8C82 - chains E and F of the 8 polymer chains in the assembly; structure by electron microscopy, 3.40 A resolution.

Chain E:
Molecule: Protein ORM1
Organism: Saccharomyces cerevisiae
UniProtKB: P53224 (ORM1_YEAST); residue numbers follow UniProt; this construct covers 1-222
Amino-acid sequence (222 residues; each row starts with the number of its first residue):
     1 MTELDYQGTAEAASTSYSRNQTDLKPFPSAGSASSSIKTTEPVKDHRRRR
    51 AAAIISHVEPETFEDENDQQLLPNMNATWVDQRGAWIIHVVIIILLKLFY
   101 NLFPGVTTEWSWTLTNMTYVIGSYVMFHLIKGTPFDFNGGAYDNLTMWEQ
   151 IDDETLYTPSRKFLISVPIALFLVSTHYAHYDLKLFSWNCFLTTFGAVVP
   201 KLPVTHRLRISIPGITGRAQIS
Not modelled in the structure: 1-38, 222
Sequence notes: engineered mutation A51 (Ser in P53224), A52 (Ser in P53224), A53 (Ser in P53224)
Small-molecule neighbours:
  - Q7G (2-{[(4-O-alpha-D-glucopyranosyl-alpha-D-glucopyranosyl)oxy]methyl}-4-{[(3beta,9beta,14beta,17beta,25R)-spirost-5-en-3-yl]oxy}butyl 4-O-alpha-D-glucopyranosyl-alpha-D-glucopyranoside): V125, I130, K131, D143, N144, Q220
  - Z8A (N-[(2S,3S,4R)-1,3,4-trihydroxyoctadecan-2-yl]hexacosanamide): M75, N76, W79, I88, H89, I92, Y100, L114, M117, T118, Y119, I121, G122, V125, M126, I130, P134, M147
UniProt features mapped onto this chain:
  - modified residue (Phosphoserine): S29, S32, S56
  - mutagenesis: S29 (S29A: Induces dysregulation of sphingolipid synthesis; when associated with 32-A--A-36 and 51-A--A-53), S32 to S36 (Induces dysregulation of sphingolipid synthesis; when associated with A-29 and 51-A--A-53)

Chain F:
Molecule: Serine palmitoyltransferase 1
Organism: Saccharomyces cerevisiae
Notes: EC 2.3.1.50
UniProtKB: P25045 (LCB1_YEAST); residues 1-558 here = UniProt positions 1-558
Amino-acid sequence (558 residues; each row starts with the number of its first residue):
     1 MAHIPEVLPKSIPIPAFIVTTSSYLWYYFNLVLTQIPGGQFIVSYIKKSH
    51 HDDPYRTTVEIGLILYGIIYYLSKPQQKKSLQAQKPNLSPQEIDALIEDW
   101 EPEPLVDPSATDEQSWRVAKTPVTMEMPIQNHITITRNNLQEKYTNVFNL
   151 ASNNFLQLSATEPVKEVVKTTIKNYGVGACGPAGFYGNQDVHYTLEYDLA
   201 QFFGTQGSVLYGQDFCAAPSVLPAFTKRGDVIVADDQVSLPVQNALQLSR
   251 STVYYFNHNDMNSLECLLNELTEQEKLEKLPAIPRKFIVTEGIFHNSGDL
   301 APLPELTKLKNKYKFRLFVDETFSIGVLGATGRGLSEHFNMDRATAIDIT
   351 VGSMATALGSTGGFVLGDSVMCLHQRIGSNAYCFSACLPAYTVTSVSKVL
   401 KLMDSNNDAVQTLQKLSKSLHDSFASDDSLRSYVIVTSSPVSAVLHLQLT
   451 PAYRSRKFGYTCEQLFETMSALQKKSQTNKFIEPYEEEEKFLQSIVDHAL
   501 INYNVLITRNTIVLKQETLPIVPSLKICCNAAMSPEELKNACESVKQSIL
   551 ACCQESNK
Not modelled in the structure: 1-51, 557-558
UniProt features mapped onto this chain:
  - modified residue: T121 (Phosphothreonine)
  - mutagenesis: Y24 to W26 (No effect on stability. No effect on LCB2 stabilization), H50 to K85 (No effect on stability. No effect on LCB2 stabilization), Y66 to I68 (No effect on stability. No effect on LCB2 stabilization), C180 (C180W/Y: Loss of activity. No effect on interaction with LCB2), V191 (V191D: Loss of activity. No effect on interaction with LCB2), D342 to M371 (Unstable. Destabilizes LCB2), M371 to A386 (No effect on stability. Destabilizes LCB2), A386 to L416 (Unstable. Destabilizes LCB2), L416 to A425 (No effect on stability. Destabilizes LCB2), Y433 to F458 (Unstable. Destabilizes LCB2), I549 to L550 (No effect on stability. Partially stabilizes LCB2)

How chain E and chain F interact:
Residue-residue contacts (41):
  T40(E) with E270(F), hydrogen bond
  P42(E) with V253(F); Y254(F), hydrophobic
  V43(E) with V253(F); Y255(F), hydrophobic
  K44(E) with T252(F); V253(F), hydrogen bond (backbone-backbone)
  H46(E) with G229(F); T252(F)
  R47(E) with T252(F)
  R48(E) with R228(F)
  R50(E) with L280(F); P281(F)
  E64(E) with R250(F), salt bridge
  D65(E) with R228(F), salt bridge
  D68(E) with R228(F), salt bridge; R250(F), salt bridge
  Q70(E) with K79(F), hydrogen bond
  G139(E) with R228(F), hydrogen bond (backbone-side chain)
  A141(E) with R228(F)
  T155(E) with Q76(F); Q77(F)
  L156(E) with P75(F); Q76(F), hydrogen bond (backbone-backbone)
  Y157(E) with Y70(F), hydrophobic; S73(F); K74(F); P75(F); Q76(F)
  K162(E) with Y71(F); S73(F)
  L173(E) with E60(F)
  T176(E) with E60(F), hydrogen bond
  H177(E) with E60(F), salt bridge
  Y181(E) with R56(F), hydrogen bond (backbone-side chain)
  D182(E) with R56(F), hydrogen bond (backbone-side chain)
  L183(E) with R56(F)
  F186(E) with R56(F)
  S187(E) with Y55(F)
  L202(E) with Y66(F)
  P203(E) with Y66(F)
Other interface residues (no listed pair), chain E (36 interface residues in all): T39, D45, G140, D143, R161, I165, I169, F172
Other interface residues (no listed pair), chain F (25 interface residues in all): L63, K227, S251

In short:
Chain E and chain F form an interface of 36 and 25 residues respectively; the contacts include 8 hydrogen
bonds and 5 salt bridges. Polar contacts include E64(E)-R250(F), D65(E)-R228(F) and D68(E)-R228(F). Chain E
binds compound Z8A and compound Q7G.
Chain E is Protein ORM1 and chain F is Serine palmitoyltransferase 1, both from Saccharomyces cerevisiae; the
structure, Cryo-EM structure of the yeast SPT-Orm1-Dimer complex, was determined by electron microscopy,
deposited together with 8C80 and 8C81.
